PDB entry 6ZLF | X-ray diffraction, 1.80 A resolution | chains G and L of the 8 polymer chains in the assembly

Chain G (and L):
Protein: Coenzyme F420H2 oxidase (FprA)
Source organism: Methanothermococcus thermolithotrophicus
Notes: chain L of this document is another copy of the same molecule, construct and numbering; everything in this record applies to it too
Reference sequence: A0A452CSW8 (A0A452CSW8_METTL); residue numbers follow UniProt; this construct covers 1-410
Sequence (410 residues; each row starts with the number of its first residue):
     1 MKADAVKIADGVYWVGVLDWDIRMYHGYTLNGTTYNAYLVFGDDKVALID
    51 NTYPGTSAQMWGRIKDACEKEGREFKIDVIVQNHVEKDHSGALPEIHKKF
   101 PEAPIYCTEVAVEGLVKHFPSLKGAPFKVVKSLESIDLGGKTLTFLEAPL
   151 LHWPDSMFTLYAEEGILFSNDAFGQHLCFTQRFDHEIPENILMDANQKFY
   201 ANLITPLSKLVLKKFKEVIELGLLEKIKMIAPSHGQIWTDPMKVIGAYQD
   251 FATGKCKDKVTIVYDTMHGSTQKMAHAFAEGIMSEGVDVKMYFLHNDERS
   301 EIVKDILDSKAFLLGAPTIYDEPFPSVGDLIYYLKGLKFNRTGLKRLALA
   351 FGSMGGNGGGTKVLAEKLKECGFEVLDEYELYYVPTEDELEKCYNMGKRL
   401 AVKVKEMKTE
Disordered / not traced: 409-410 (chain L: fully traced)
Ion coordination: mu-oxo-diiron Fe: H84, E86, D88, H89, H152, D171, H234
Small-molecule neighbours:
  - mu-oxo-diiron (FEO): Y25, H84, E86, D88, H89, H152, D171, S233, H234
  - FMN (flavin mononucleotide), molecule 1: H26, E86, H152, W153, L203
  - FMN, molecule 2: T266, M267, H268, G269, S270, T271, P317, T318, I319, Y320, D321, S353, M354, G355, G356, N357, G358, Y383
  - hexane-1,6-diol (HEZ), molecule 1: D4, V6, W14, L18, R63, T180, R182
  - hexane-1,6-diol (HEZ), molecule 2: K7, I8, A9, F183, H185, T239
  - hexane-1,6-diol (HEZ), molecule 3: E280, M283, S284
  - krypton (KR), molecule 1: T144, F145, L146, L160, L223
  - krypton (KR), molecule 2: L146, L167, V218, L223, I227
  - krypton (KR), molecule 3: L151, F158, A172, F173, V211, F215, Y248
  - krypton (KR), molecule 4: L151, H152, D171, A172, I204
  - krypton (KR), molecule 5: L167, F173, F215, V218
From the paper describing this entry:
  - binding site for krypton: F158, F173, F215
  - catalytic residues: H84, H89, H152, H234 (proposed by the authors, not directly observed)

Interface between chain G and chain L:
Pairs across the interface - 67 pairs, chain G then chain L:
  M1(G) - H276(L)
  M1(G) - A277(L)
  M1(G) - E280(L)
  M1(G) - E387(L)
  M1(G) - L390(L)
  K2(G) - E280(L)
  K2(G) - E391(L)
  K2(G) - Y394(L)
  A3(G) - E280(L)
  D4(G) - E280(L)
  D4(G) - S284(L)
  D4(G) - Y394(L)  hydrogen bond
  L18(G) - M283(L)  hydrophobic
  W20(G) - H276(L)
  W20(G) - V289(L)
  W20(G) - M291(L)  hydrophobic
  D21(G) - Y264(L)  hydrogen bond
  D21(G) - Q272(L)  hydrogen bond
  D21(G) - H276(L)  salt bridge
  D21(G) - M291(L)
  D21(G) - F293(L)
  D21(G) - N296(L)  hydrogen bond (backbone-side chain)
  R23(G) - N296(L)
  R23(G) - D297(L)  salt bridge
  Q59(G) - E280(L)
  R63(G) - E280(L)  salt bridge
  F179(G) - K290(L)
  T180(G) - M283(L)
  T180(G) - D288(L)  hydrogen bond
  T180(G) - V289(L)
  Q181(G) - D288(L)  hydrogen bond
  P188(G) - N190(L)
  N190(G) - P188(L)
  N190(G) - N190(L)  hydrogen bond
  N190(G) - I191(L)
  I191(G) - N190(L)
  Y264(G) - D21(L)  hydrogen bond
  Q272(G) - D21(L)  hydrogen bond
  H276(G) - M1(L)
  H276(G) - W20(L)
  H276(G) - D21(L)  salt bridge
  A277(G) - M1(L)  hydrophobic
  E280(G) - K2(L)
  E280(G) - A3(L)
  E280(G) - D4(L)
  E280(G) - Q59(L)
  E280(G) - R63(L)  salt bridge
  M283(G) - L18(L)  hydrophobic
  M283(G) - T180(L)
  S284(G) - D4(L)
  D288(G) - T180(L)  hydrogen bond
  D288(G) - Q181(L)  hydrogen bond
  V289(G) - W20(L)
  V289(G) - T180(L)
  K290(G) - F179(L)
  M291(G) - W20(L)  hydrophobic
  M291(G) - D21(L)
  F293(G) - D21(L)
  N296(G) - D21(L)  hydrogen bond (side chain-backbone)
  N296(G) - R23(L)
  D297(G) - R23(L)  salt bridge
  E387(G) - M1(L)
  E387(G) - K65(L)  salt bridge
  L390(G) - M1(L)  hydrophobic
  E391(G) - K2(L)
  Y394(G) - K2(L)
  Y394(G) - D4(L)  hydrogen bond
Other interface residues (no listed pair), chain G (36 interface residues in all): K65, A279
Other interface residues (no listed pair), chain L (36 interface residues in all): A279

Summary:
Chain G and chain L each contribute 36 residues to their interface, with 13 hydrogen bonds and 7 salt bridges.
Polar pairs include D21(G)-H276(L), R23(G)-D297(L) and R63(G)-E280(L). From the paper: catalytic residues
H84(G), H89(G) and H152(G) among others; a binding site for krypton at F158(G), F173(G) and F215(G).
Both chains are Coenzyme F420H2 oxidase (FprA) (Methanothermococcus thermolithotrophicus). Entry 6ZLF (Aerobic
crystal structure of F420H2-Oxidase from Methanothermococcus thermolithotrophicus at 1.8A resolution under 125
bars of krypton) was determined by X-ray diffraction (same publication as 6ZK8).
